Entry 6N3D (X-ray diffraction, 1.13 A resolution); this record covers chain A.

[Chain A]
Molecule: HIV Tat-specific factor 1
From: Homo sapiens
UniProt: O43719 (HTSF1_HUMAN); residue numbers follow UniProt; this construct covers 260-353
Chain sequence (96 residues; each row starts with the number of its first residue):
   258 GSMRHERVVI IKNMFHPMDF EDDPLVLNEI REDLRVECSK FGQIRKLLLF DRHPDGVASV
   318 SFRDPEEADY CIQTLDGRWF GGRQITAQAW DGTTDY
Construct notes: expression tag (258-259)
Curated features (UniProtKB/Swiss-Prot):
  - modified residue: Lys297 (N6-acetyllysine)
  - mutagenesis: Lys297 to Phe298 (In 4A mutant; abolished binding to poly-ADP-ribosylated RPA1 and recruitment to DNA damage sites; when associated with 155-A-A-156)
Ion coordination: Mg2+ near Asp326 (its only coordinating residue here)
Reported in the primary citation:
  - conformationally variable residues (side-chain flip): Phe337
  - mutagenesis - E286K/F337A: abolished binding to FLAG-SF3b1

[Summary]
From UniProt: 2 mutagenesis sites. The paper reports that E286K/F337A abolish binding to FLAG-SF3b1;
conformational variability at Phe337.
Chain A is HIV Tat-specific factor 1 (Homo sapiens); the structure, Structure of HIV Tat-specific factor 1
U2AF Homology Motif (APO-State), was determined by X-ray diffraction (same publication as 6N3E and 6N3F).
